Entry 3RUU (X-ray diffraction, 2.50 A resolution); this record covers chains A and B.

[Chain A]
Protein: Bile acid receptor
From: Homo sapiens
Notes: fragment: ligand binding domain
UniProt: Q96RI1 (NR1H4_HUMAN); residues 244-472 here correspond to UniProt positions 258-486 (UniProt number = residue number + 14)
Amino-acid sequence (229 residues; numbered 244 to 472; the number before each row is that of its first residue):
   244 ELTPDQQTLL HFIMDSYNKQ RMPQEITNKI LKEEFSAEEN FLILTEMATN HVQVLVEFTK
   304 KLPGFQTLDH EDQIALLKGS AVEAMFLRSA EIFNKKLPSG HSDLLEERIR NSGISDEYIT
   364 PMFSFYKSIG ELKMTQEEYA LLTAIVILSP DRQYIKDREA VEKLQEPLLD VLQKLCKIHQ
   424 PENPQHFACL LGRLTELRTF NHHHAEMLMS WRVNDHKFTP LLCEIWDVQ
Ligand contacts: 37G (6-(4-{[3-(2,6-dichlorophenyl)-5-(propan-2-yl)-1,2-oxazol-4-yl]methoxy}phenyl)-1H-indole-3-carboxylic acid): M265, T270, I273, F284, L287, T288, M290, A291, H294, V325, M328, F329, R331, S332, I335, S342, G343, I352, I357, M365, Y369, H447, M450, W454, F461, L465, W469
UniProt features mapped onto this chain:
  - binding site (chenodeoxycholate): R331, Y361, Y369, H447
  - modified residue: T442 (Phosphothreonine)
  - cross-link: K275 (Glycyl lysine isopeptide (Lys-Gly) (interchain with G-Cter in SUMO1))

[Chain B]
Protein: Nuclear receptor coactivator 1
Notes: EC 2.3.1.48
UniProt: Q15788 (NCOA1_HUMAN); residue numbers follow UniProt; this construct covers 745-755
Amino-acid sequence (11 residues; numbered 745 to 755; the number before each row is that of its first residue):
   745 DHQLLRYLLD K
UniProt features mapped onto this chain:
  - motif: L749 to L753 (LXXLL motif 5)

[Interface between chain A and chain B]
Pairs across the interface (17; chain A residue first):
  V299(A) with L752(B), hydrophobic
  K303(A) with L752(B); L753(B); K755(B)
  F308(A) with L753(B), hydrophobic
  Q316(A) with L753(B)
  I317(A) with L753(B), hydrophobic
  K321(A) with H746(B), hydrogen bond
  P463(A) with L748(B), hydrophobic
  L464(A) with L748(B); L752(B), hydrophobic
  E467(A) with H746(B); Q747(B), hydrogen bond (side chain-backbone); L748(B), hydrogen bond (side chain-backbone); L749(B), hydrogen bond (side chain-backbone)
  I468(A) with L749(B), hydrophobic
  D470(A) with H746(B), salt bridge
Also at the interface, not in a pair above, chain A (13 interface residues in all): Q296, L320

[Overview]
The interface between chain A and chain B involves 13 residues on one side and 7 on the other, with 4 hydrogen
bonds and 1 salt bridge. Among the polar pairs are D470(A)-H746(B), K321(A)-H746(B) and E467(A)-Q747(B). Chain
A binds compound 37G.
Chain A is Bile acid receptor (Homo sapiens) and chain B is Nuclear receptor coactivator 1; the structure, FXR
with SRC1 and GSK237, was determined by X-ray diffraction together with 3RUT and 3RVF from the same study.
